PDB entry 6WZP | X-ray diffraction, 1.65 A resolution | chain A

== Chain A ==
Name: Cytochrome P450
From: Rhodopseudomonas palustris (strain HaA2)
UniProtKB: Q2IU02 (Q2IU02_RHOP2); residues 17-409 here correspond to UniProt positions 18-410 (UniProt number = residue number + 1)
Sequence (393 residues; each row starts with the number of its first residue):
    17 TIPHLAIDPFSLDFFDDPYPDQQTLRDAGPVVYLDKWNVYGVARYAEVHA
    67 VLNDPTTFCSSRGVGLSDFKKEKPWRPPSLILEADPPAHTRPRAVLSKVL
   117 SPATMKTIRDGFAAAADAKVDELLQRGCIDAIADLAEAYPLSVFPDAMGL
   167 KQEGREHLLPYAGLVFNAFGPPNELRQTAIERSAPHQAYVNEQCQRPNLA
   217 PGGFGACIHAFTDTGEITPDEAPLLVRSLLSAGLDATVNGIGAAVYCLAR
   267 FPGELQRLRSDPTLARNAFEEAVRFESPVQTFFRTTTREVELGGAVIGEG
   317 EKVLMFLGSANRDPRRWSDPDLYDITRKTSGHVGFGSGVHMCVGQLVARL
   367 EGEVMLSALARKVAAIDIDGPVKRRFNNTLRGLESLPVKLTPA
Construct notes: engineered mutation Ala-252 (Thr253 in Q2IU02)
Bound ions: heme Fe near Cys-358 (its only coordinating residue here)
Ligand contacts:
  - heme (HEM): Leu-68, Val-80, Ile-97, Leu-98, His-105, Arg-109, Leu-112, Leu-116, Phe-160, Ser-244, Leu-245, Ala-248, Gly-249, Ala-252, Thr-253, Gly-256, Phe-285, Val-289, Pro-294, Val-295, Phe-298, Arg-300, Leu-323, Val-349, Gly-350, Phe-351, Gly-352, Val-355, His-356, Cys-358, Val-359, Gly-360, Val-363, Ala-364
  - 4-ethenylbenzoic acid (MW7): Arg-92, Ser-95, Ile-97, Leu-98, Val-181, Phe-182, Phe-185, Arg-243, Ser-244, Ser-247, Ala-248, Phe-298

== Summary ==
Ligands of chain A: heme and 4-ethenylbenzoic acid.
Chain A is Cytochrome P450 (Rhodopseudomonas palustris (strain HaA2)); the structure, The crystal structure of
4-vinylbenzoate-bound T252A mutant CYP199A4, was determined by X-ray diffraction, deposited together with
7KCS.
